PDB entry 7ZGJ | electron microscopy, 3.58 A resolution | chains B and C of the 3 polymer chains in the assembly

# Chain B
Name: Complement C3
Source organism: Homo sapiens
UniProtKB: P01024 (CO3_HUMAN); residues 672-1663 here = UniProt positions 672-1663
Sequence (992 residues; each row starts with the number of its first residue):
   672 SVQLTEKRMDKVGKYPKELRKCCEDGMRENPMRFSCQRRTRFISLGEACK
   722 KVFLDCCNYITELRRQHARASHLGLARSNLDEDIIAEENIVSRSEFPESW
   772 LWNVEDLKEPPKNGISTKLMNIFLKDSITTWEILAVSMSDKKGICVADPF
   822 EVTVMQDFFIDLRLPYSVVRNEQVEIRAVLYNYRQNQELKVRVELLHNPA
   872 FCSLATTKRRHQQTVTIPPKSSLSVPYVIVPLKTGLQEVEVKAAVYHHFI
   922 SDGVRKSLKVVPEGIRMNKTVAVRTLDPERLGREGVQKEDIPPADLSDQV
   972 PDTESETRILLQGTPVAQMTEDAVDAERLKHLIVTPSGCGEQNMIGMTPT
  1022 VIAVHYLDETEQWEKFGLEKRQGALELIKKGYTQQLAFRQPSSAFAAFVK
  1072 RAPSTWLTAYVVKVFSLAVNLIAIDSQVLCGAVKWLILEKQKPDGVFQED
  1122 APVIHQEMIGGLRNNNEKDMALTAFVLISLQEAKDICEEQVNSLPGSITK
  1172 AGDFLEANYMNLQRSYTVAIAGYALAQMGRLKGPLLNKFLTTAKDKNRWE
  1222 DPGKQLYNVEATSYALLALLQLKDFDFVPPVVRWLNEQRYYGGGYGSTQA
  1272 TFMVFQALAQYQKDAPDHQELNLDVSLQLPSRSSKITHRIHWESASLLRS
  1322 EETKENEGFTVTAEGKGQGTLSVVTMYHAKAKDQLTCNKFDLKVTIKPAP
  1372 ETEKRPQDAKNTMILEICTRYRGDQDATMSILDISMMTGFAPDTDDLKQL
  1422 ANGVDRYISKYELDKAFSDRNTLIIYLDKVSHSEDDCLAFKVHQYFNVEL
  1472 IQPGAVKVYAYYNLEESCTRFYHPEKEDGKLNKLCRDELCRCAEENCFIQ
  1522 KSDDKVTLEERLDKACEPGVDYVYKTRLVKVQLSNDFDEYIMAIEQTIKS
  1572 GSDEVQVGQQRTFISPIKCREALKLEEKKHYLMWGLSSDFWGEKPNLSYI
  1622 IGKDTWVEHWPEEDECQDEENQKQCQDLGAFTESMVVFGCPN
Unresolved in the structure: 672, 740-751, 1634-1642
Disulfide bonds: Cys693-Cys720, Cys694-Cys727, Cys707-Cys728, Cys873-Cys1513, Cys1101-Cys1158, Cys1358-Cys1489, Cys1389-Cys1458, Cys1506-Cys1511, Cys1518-Cys1590, Cys1537-Cys1661

# Chain C
Name: 65 kDa invariant surface glycoprotein, putative
Source organism: Trypanosoma brucei gambiense
UniProtKB: C9ZJ67 (C9ZJ67_TRYB9); numbering as in UniProt (aligned over 17-363)
Sequence (367 residues; row label = number of the first residue in the row; numbers below 1 keep their minus sign (Met-3 is residue -3)):
    -3 MGSSHHHHHHSSGLVPRGSHMLLVIGSEDNRVPGDKKLTKEGAAALCKMK
    47 HLADKVAKERSQELKDRTQNFAGYIEFELYRIDYWLEKLNGPKGRKDGYA
    97 KLSDSDIEKVKEIFNKAKDGITKQLPEAKKAGEEAGKLHTEVKKAAENAR
   147 GQDLDDDTAKSTGLYRVLNWYCITKEERHNATPNCDGIQFRKHYLSVNRS
   197 AIDCSSTSYEENYDWSANALQVALNSWEDVKPKKLESAGSDKNCNIGQSS
   247 ESHPCTMTEEWQTPYKETVEKLRELEDAYQRGKKAHDAMLGYANTAYAVN
   297 TKVEQEKPLTEVIAAAKEAGKKGAKIIIPAAAPATPTNSTKNDDSAPTEH
   347 VDRGIATNETQVEVGID
Unresolved in the structure: -3 to 34, 146-202, 227-255, 313-363
Sequence notes: initiating methionine (-3); expression tag (-2 to 16); conflict Met17 (Val in C9ZJ67)

# Chain B / chain C interface
Pairs across the interface - 23 pairs, chain B then chain C:
  Glu689(B) - Lys97(C)  salt bridge
  Gly717(B) - Glu302(C)  hydrogen bond (backbone-side chain)
  Ile1108(B) - Arg77(C)
  Leu1109(B) - Phe73(C)  hydrophobic
  Leu1109(B) - Arg77(C)  hydrogen bond (backbone-side chain)
  Leu1109(B) - Trp81(C)
  Glu1110(B) - Arg77(C)
  Glu1110(B) - Tyr293(C)  hydrogen bond (backbone-side chain)
  Glu1110(B) - Asn296(C)  hydrogen bond
  Glu1110(B) - Glu300(C)
  Lys1111(B) - Tyr293(C)  hydrogen bond (backbone-side chain)
  Gln1112(B) - Arg77(C)
  Gln1112(B) - Tyr293(C)  hydrogen bond (backbone-side chain)
  Lys1113(B) - Tyr293(C)
  Pro1114(B) - Asn290(C)
  Pro1114(B) - Tyr293(C)
  Gln1119(B) - Tyr293(C)  hydrogen bond
  Gln1119(B) - Thr297(C)
  Ser1164(B) - Phe73(C)
  Thr1170(B) - Tyr70(C)
  Lys1171(B) - Tyr70(C)
  Lys1171(B) - Phe73(C)
  Gly1204(B) - Trp211(C)
Also at the interface, not in a pair above, chain B (20 interface residues in all): Leu716, Pro1062, Ser1063, Gly1167, Asp1174, Pro1205
Also at the interface, not in a pair above, chain C (17 interface residues in all): Arg63, Glu74, Arg91, Asp93, Ala289
The authors on this interface:
  - specific contacts: Glu689(B)-Lys97(C) (hydrogen bond), Gly717(B)-Glu302(C) (hydrogen bond), Leu1109(B)-Arg77(C), Glu1110(B)-Tyr293(C) (hydrogen bond)
  - interface residues, chain B: Leu1109(B), Glu1110(B)
  - interface residues, chain C: Trp211(C), Tyr293(C)
  - hot spots on chain C (mutagenesis) - Y293A: abolished binding to C3d

# Summary
20 residues of chain B face 17 of chain C across their interface, with 7 hydrogen bonds and 1 salt bridge.
Polar pairs include Glu689(B)-Lys97(C), Gly717(B)-Glu302(C) and Leu1109(B)-Arg77(C). The authors report
hydrogen bonds between Glu689(B) and Lys97(C), Gly717(B) and Glu302(C) and Glu1110(B) and Tyr293(C); a contact
between Leu1109(B) and Arg77(C). The paper reports that Y293A of chain C abolishes binding to C3d; interface
residues Leu1109(B), Glu1110(B) and Trp211(C) among others.
Chain B is Complement C3 (Homo sapiens) and chain C is 65 kDa invariant surface glycoprotein, putative
(Trypanosoma brucei gambiense); the structure, Trypanosoma brucei gambiense ISG65 in complex with human
complement component C3, was determined by electron microscopy (same publication as 7ZGK).
